PDB entry 1HAH | X-ray diffraction, 2.30 A resolution | chains H and I of the 3 polymer chains in the assembly

# Chain H
Name: Alpha-thrombin (large subunit)
Source organism: Homo sapiens
Notes: EC 3.4.21.5
UniProtKB: P00734 (THRB_HUMAN); the construct lacks a stretch of the UniProt sequence and is renumbered around it, so the offset changes along the chain: 16-36 = UniProt 364-384; 37-60 = UniProt 386-409; 61-77 = UniProt 419-435; 78-97 = UniProt 437-456; 7 more segments
Chain sequence (259 residues; row label = number of the first residue in the row; note: 2 numbers in that range are skipped by the numbering (no residue carries them; nothing is unmodelled there); a row labelled like 60A-60I holds insertion residues (60A, then the next letters in order)):
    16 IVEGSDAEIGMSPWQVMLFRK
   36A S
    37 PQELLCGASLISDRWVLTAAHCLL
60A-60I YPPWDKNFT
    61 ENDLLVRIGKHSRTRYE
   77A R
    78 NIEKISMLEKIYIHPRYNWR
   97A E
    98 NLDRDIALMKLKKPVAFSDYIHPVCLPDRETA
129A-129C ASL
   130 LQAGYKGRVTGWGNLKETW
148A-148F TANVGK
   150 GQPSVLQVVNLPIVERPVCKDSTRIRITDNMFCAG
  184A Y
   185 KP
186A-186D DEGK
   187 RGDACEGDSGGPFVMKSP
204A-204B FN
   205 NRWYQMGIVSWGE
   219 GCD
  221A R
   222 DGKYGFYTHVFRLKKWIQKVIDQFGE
Disordered / not traced: 148A-148F
Disulfide bonds: Cys-42/Cys-58, Cys-168/Cys-182, Cys-191/Cys-220
Covalently attached groups: N-acetylglucosamine (NAG) linked to Asn-60G
Swiss-Prot annotation at these positions:
  - region: Ala-183 to Val-200 (High affinity receptor-binding region which is also known as the TP508 peptide)
  - active site (Charge relay system): His-57, Asp-102, Ser-195
  - glycosylation: Asn-60G (N-linked (GlcNAc...) (complex) asparagine)
From the paper describing this entry:
  - contacts within the chain: Ile-16/Asp-194
  - conformationally variable residues (loop rearrangement, side-chain flip): Ala-190 to Gly-197
  - specificity-determining residues: Glu-192 (proposed by the authors, not directly observed)

# Chain I
Name: Hirugen
Source organism: Hirudo medicinalis
Chain sequence (10 residues; each row starts with the number of its first residue):
    55 DFEEIPEEYL
Modified / non-standard residues: Tyr-63 (o-sulfo-l-tyrosine; TYS)

# Chain H / chain I interface
Pairs across the interface (22):
  Phe-34(H) with Phe-56(I), hydrophobic
  Lys-36(H) with Leu-64(I)
  Gln-38(H) with Phe-56(I); Glu-57(I)
  Leu-65(H) with Ile-59(I), hydrophobic; Tyr-63(I)
  Arg-67(H) with Ile-59(I)
  Arg-73(H) with Asp-55(I), salt bridge; Phe-56(I)
  Thr-74(H) with Asp-55(I); Phe-56(I); Glu-57(I), hydrogen bond (backbone-backbone)
  Arg-75(H) with Asp-55(I), salt bridge; Phe-56(I); Glu-57(I), salt bridge
  Tyr-76(H) with Glu-57(I), hydrogen bond (backbone-side chain); Glu-58(I); Pro-60(I); Tyr-63(I)
  Glu-80(H) with Tyr-63(I)
  Lys-81(H) with Tyr-63(I)
  Ile-82(H) with Tyr-63(I)
Interface residues without a listed pair, chain H (14 interface residues in all): Leu-40, Met-84

# Overview
14 residues of chain H face 8 of chain I across their interface, with 2 hydrogen bonds and 3 salt bridges.
Among the polar pairs are Arg-73(H)/Asp-55(I), Arg-75(H)/Asp-55(I) and Arg-75(H)/Glu-57(I).
N-acetylglucosamine is covalently linked to Asn-60G(H). From UniProt: 3 active-site residues on chain H. From
the paper: the specificity determinant Glu-192(H); conformational variability at Ala-190(H).
Chain H is Alpha-thrombin (large subunit) (Homo sapiens) and chain I is Hirugen (Hirudo medicinalis); the
structure, The isomorphous structures of prethrombin2, hirugen-and ppack-thrombin: changes accompanying
activation and exosite binding to thrombin, was determined by X-ray diffraction (same publication as 1HAG and
1HAI).
